Entry 1M6O (X-ray diffraction, 1.60 A resolution); this record covers chains A and B of the 3 polymer chains in the assembly.

== Chain A ==
Molecule: HLA class I histocompatibility antigen, BW-44(B-12) B*4402  alpha chain
Organism: Homo sapiens
UniProtKB: P30481 (1B44_HUMAN); residues 1-276 here correspond to UniProt positions 25-300 (UniProt number = residue number + 24)
Chain sequence (276 residues; numbered 1 to 276; the number before each row is that of its first residue):
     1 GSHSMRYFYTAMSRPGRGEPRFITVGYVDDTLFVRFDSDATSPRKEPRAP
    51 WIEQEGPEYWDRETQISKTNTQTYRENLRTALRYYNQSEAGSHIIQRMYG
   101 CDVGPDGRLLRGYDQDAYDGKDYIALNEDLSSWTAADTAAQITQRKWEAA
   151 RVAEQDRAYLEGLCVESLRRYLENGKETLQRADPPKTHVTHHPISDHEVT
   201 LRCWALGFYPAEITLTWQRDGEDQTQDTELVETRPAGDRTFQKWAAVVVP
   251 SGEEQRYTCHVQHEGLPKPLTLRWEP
Disulfide bonds: Cys101-Cys164, Cys203-Cys259
What the authors report for this chain:
  - specificity-determining residues: Lys45
  - contacts within the chain: Arg97-Asp114 (salt bridge), Asp114-Asp116 (water-mediated contact), Tyr74-Asp116 (hydrogen bond), Asp114-Asp156 (hydrogen bond), Trp133-Asp156, Leu126-Asp156

== Chain B ==
Molecule: Beta-2-microglobulin
Organism: Homo sapiens
UniProtKB: P01884 (B2MG_HUMAN); residues 1-99 here correspond to UniProt positions 21-119 (UniProt number = residue number + 20)
Chain sequence (99 residues; each row starts with the number of its first residue):
     1 IQRTPKIQVYSRHPAENGKSNFLNCYVSGFHPSDIEVDLLKNGERIEKVE
    51 HSDLSFSKDWSFYLLYYTEFTPTEKDEYACRVNHVTLSQPKIVKWDRDM
Disulfide bonds: Cys25-Cys80

== Chain A / chain B interface ==
Contacting residue pairs (55):
  Phe8(A) with Phe56(B), hydrophobic
  Tyr9(A) with Phe56(B)
  Thr10(A) with Leu54(B); Phe56(B); Phe62(B)
  Met12(A) with Ser33(B), hydrogen bond; Leu54(B), hydrophobic
  Val25(A) with Asp53(B); Leu54(B); Ser55(B)
  Tyr27(A) with Ser55(B), hydrogen bond; Tyr63(B), hydrogen bond
  Leu32(A) with Asp53(B)
  Arg35(A) with Asp53(B), salt bridge
  Arg48(A) with Asp53(B)
  Ile94(A) with Pro32(B), hydrophobic; Ser33(B)
  Gln96(A) with His31(B), hydrogen bond; Phe56(B); Trp60(B), hydrogen bond (side chain-backbone); Phe62(B)
  Arg97(A) with Phe56(B)
  Gln115(A) with Trp60(B)
  Asp116(A) with Trp60(B)
  Ala117(A) with Trp60(B), hydrophobic
  Asp119(A) with His31(B)
  Gly120(A) with Arg3(B), hydrogen bond (backbone-side chain); His31(B), hydrogen bond (backbone-side chain); Trp60(B)
  Asp122(A) with Trp60(B), hydrogen bond
  His192(A) with Asp98(B), salt bridge
  Arg202(A) with Asp98(B), hydrogen bond (side chain-backbone); Met99(B), hydrogen bond
  Trp204(A) with Asp98(B); Met99(B)
  Val231(A) with Gln8(B)
  Glu232(A) with Gln8(B), hydrogen bond (backbone-side chain); Tyr26(B); Ser28(B), hydrogen bond
  Thr233(A) with Tyr26(B)
  Arg234(A) with Gln8(B), hydrogen bond; Tyr10(B); Tyr26(B); Met99(B), hydrogen bond (side chain-backbone)
  Pro235(A) with Tyr10(B), hydrogen bond (backbone-side chain); Tyr26(B); Leu65(B), hydrophobic
  Ala236(A) with Arg12(B), hydrogen bond (backbone-side chain); Asn24(B), hydrogen bond (backbone-side chain)
  Gly237(A) with Arg12(B), hydrogen bond (backbone-side chain)
  Asp238(A) with Arg12(B)
  Gln242(A) with Tyr10(B); Ser11(B), hydrogen bond (side chain-backbone); Arg12(B), hydrogen bond (side chain-backbone)
  Trp244(A) with Met99(B), hydrogen bond (side chain-backbone)
Other interface residues (no listed pair), chain A (34 interface residues in all): Arg17, Ile23, Met98
Other interface residues (no listed pair), chain B (26 interface residues in all): Ile1, Lys6, His13, Asp34, Asp59

== Summary ==
Chain A and chain B form an interface of 34 and 26 residues respectively, with 21 hydrogen bonds and 2 salt
bridges. Polar pairs include Arg35(A)-Asp53(B), His192(A)-Asp98(B) and Met12(A)-Ser33(B). From the paper: the
specificity determinant Lys45(A); contacts within the chain involving Asp114(A), Arg97(A) and Asp116(A) among
others.
Chain A is HLA class I histocompatibility antigen, BW-44(B-12) B*4402  alpha chain and chain B is
Beta-2-microglobulin, both from Homo sapiens; the structure, Crystal Structure of HLA B*4402 in complex with
HLA DPA*0201 peptide, was determined by X-ray diffraction (same publication as 1N2R).
